PDB entry 7NP7 | electron microscopy, 4.03 A resolution (low resolution: residue-level contacts below are approximate; hydrogen-bond / salt-bridge calls are withheld) | chains B1 and D9 of the 27 polymer chains in the assembly

# Chain B1
Molecule: ESX-5 secretion system ATPase EccB5
Organism: Mycobacterium tuberculosis (strain ATCC 25618 / H37Rv)
Notes: EC 3.6.-.-
Reference sequence: P9WNQ9 (ECCB5_MYCTU); numbering as in UniProt (aligned over 1-506)
Chain sequence (506 residues; numbered 1 to 506; the number before each row is that of its first residue):
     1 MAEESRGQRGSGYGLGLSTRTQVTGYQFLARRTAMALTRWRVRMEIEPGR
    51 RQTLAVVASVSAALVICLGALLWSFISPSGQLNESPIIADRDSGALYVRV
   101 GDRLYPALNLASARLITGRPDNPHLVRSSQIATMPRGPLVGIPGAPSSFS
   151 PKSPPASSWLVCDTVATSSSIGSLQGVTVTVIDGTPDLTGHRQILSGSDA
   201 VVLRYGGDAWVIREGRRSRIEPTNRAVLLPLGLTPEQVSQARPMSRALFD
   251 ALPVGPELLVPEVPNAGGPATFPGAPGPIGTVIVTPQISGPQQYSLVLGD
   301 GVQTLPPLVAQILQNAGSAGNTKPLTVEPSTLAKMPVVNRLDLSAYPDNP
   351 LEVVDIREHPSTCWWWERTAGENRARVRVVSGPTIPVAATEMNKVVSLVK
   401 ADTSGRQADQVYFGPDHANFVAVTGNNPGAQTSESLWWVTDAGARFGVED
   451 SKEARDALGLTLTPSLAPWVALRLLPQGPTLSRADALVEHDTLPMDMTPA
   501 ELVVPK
Not modelled in the structure: 1-9, 168-174, 317-318, 425-432, 505-506
Disulfides: Cys162-Cys363

# Chain D9
Molecule: ESX-5 secretion system protein EccD5
Organism: Mycobacterium tuberculosis (strain ATCC 25618 / H37Rv)
Reference sequence: P9WNP9 (ECCD5_MYCTU); residues 1-503 here = UniProt positions 1-503
Chain sequence (503 residues; row label = number of the first residue in the row):
     1 MTAVADAPQADIEGVASPQAVVVGVMAGEGVQIGVLLDANAPVSVMTDPL
    51 LKVVNSRLRELGEAPLEATGRGRWALCLVDGAPLRATQSLTEQDVYDGDR
   101 LWIRFIADTERRSQVIEHISTAVASDLSKRFARIDPIVAVQVGASMVATG
   151 VVLATGVLGWWRWHHNTWLTTIYTAVIGVLVLAVAMLLLMRAKTDADRRV
   201 ADIMLMSAIMPVTVAAAAAPPGPVGSPQAVLGFGVLTVAAALALRFTGRR
   251 LGIYTTIVIIGALTMLAALARMVAATSAVTLLSSLLLICVVAYHAAPALS
   301 RRLAGIRLPVFPSATSRWVFEARPDLPTTVVVSGGSAPVLEGPSSVRDVL
   351 LQAERARSFLSGLLTGLGVMVVVCMTSLCDPHTGQRWLPLILAGFTSGFL
   401 LLRGRSYVDRWQSITLAGTAVIIAAAVCVRYALELSSPLAVSIVAAILVL
   451 LPAAGMAAAAHVPHTIYSPLFRKFVEWIEYLCLMPIFPLALWLMNVYAAI
   501 RYR
Not modelled in the structure: 1-18

# How chain B1 and chain D9 interact
Contacting residue pairs (17; chain B1 residue first):
  Tyr13(B1) - Pro463(D9)
  Tyr13(B1) - Thr465(D9)
  Tyr13(B1) - Ile466(D9)
  Gly14(B1) - Val462(D9)
  Gly14(B1) - Thr465(D9)
  Gly14(B1) - Tyr467(D9)
  Gly14(B1) - Arg472(D9)
  Leu15(B1) - Arg405(D9)
  Leu15(B1) - Tyr467(D9)
  Leu15(B1) - Arg472(D9)
  Gly16(B1) - Arg472(D9)
  Leu17(B1) - Arg472(D9)
  Leu17(B1) - Glu476(D9)
  Ser18(B1) - Pro469(D9)
  Ser18(B1) - Arg472(D9)
  Ser18(B1) - Lys473(D9)
  Tyr26(B1) - Ser468(D9)
Interface residues without a listed pair, chain B1 (11 interface residues in all): Ser11, Arg20, Gln22, Val23
Interface residues without a listed pair, chain D9 (15 interface residues in all): His464, Leu470, Phe471, Trp477

# Overview
11 residues of chain B1 face 15 of chain D9 across their interface.
Here chain B1 is ESX-5 secretion system ATPase EccB5 and chain D9 is ESX-5 secretion system protein EccD5,
both from Mycobacterium tuberculosis (strain ATCC 25618 / H37Rv). Entry 7NP7 (Structure of an intact ESX-5
inner membrane complex, Composite C1 model) was determined by electron microscopy (same publication as 7NPR,
7NPU, 7NPV, 7NPS and 7NPT).
